3IKO - chains A and B of the 3 polymer chains in the assembly; structure by X-ray diffraction, 3.20 A resolution.

[Chain A]
Molecule: Protein transport protein SEC13
From: Saccharomyces cerevisiae
UniProt: Q04491 (SEC13_YEAST); residue numbers follow UniProt; this construct covers 1-297
Sequence (297 residues; numbered 1 to 297; the number before each row is that of its first residue):
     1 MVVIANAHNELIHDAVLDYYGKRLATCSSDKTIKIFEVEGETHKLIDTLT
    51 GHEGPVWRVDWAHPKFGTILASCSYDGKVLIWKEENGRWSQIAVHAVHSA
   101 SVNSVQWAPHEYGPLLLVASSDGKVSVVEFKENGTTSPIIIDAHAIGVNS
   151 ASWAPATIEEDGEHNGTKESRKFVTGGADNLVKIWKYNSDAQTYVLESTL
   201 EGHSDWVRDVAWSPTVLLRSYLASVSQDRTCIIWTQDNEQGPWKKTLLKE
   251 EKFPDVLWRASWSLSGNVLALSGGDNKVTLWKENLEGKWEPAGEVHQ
Not modelled in the structure: 1-7, 158-169, 294-297
Swiss-Prot annotation at these positions:
  - mutagenesis: G176 (G176R: Leads to mislocalization of NPCs and overproliferation of the nuclear and ER membranes at 34 degrees Celsius), S224 (S224K: Growth inhibited above 30 degrees Celsius), W262 (W262R: Growth inhibited above 30 degrees Celsius), G266 (G266D: Growth inhibited above 34 degrees Celsius)

[Chain B]
Molecule: Nucleoporin NUP145C
From: Saccharomyces cerevisiae
Notes: EC 3.4.21.-
UniProt: P49687 (NU145_YEAST); residues 125-552 here correspond to UniProt positions 731-1158 (UniProt number = residue number + 606)
Sequence (442 residues; each row starts with the number of its first residue):
   111 MGSSHHHHHHSQDPFSECNDEIDNAKLIMKERRFTASYTFAKFSTGSMLL
   161 TKDIVGKSGVSIKRLPTELQRKFLFDDVYLDKEIEKVTIEARKSNPYPQI
   211 SESSLLFKDALDYMEKTSSDYNLWKLSSILFDPVSYPYKTDNDQVKMALL
   261 KKERHCRLTSWIVSQIGPEIEEKIRNSSNEIEQIFLYLLLNDVVRASKLA
   311 IESKNGHLSVLISYLGSNDPRIRDLAELQLQKWSTGGCSIDKNISKIYKL
   361 LSGSPFEGLFSLKELESEFSWLCLLNLTLCYGQIDEYSLESLVQSHLDKF
   411 SLPYDDPIGVIFQLYAANENTEKLYKEVRQRTNALDVQFCWYLIQTLRFN
   461 GTRVFSKETSDEATFAFAAQLEFAQLHGHSLFVSCFLNDDKAAEDTIKRL
   511 VMREITLLRASTNDHILNRLKIPSQLIFNAQALKDRYEGNYL
Not modelled in the structure: 111-118
Construct notes: expression tag (111-124)
Swiss-Prot annotation at these positions:
  - modified residue: T145 (Phosphothreonine)

[Interface between chain A and chain B]
Residue-residue contacts - 91 pairs, chain A then chain B:
  L11(A) - K162(B)
  I12(A) - F150(B)
  I12(A) - S168(B)
  I12(A) - G169(B)
  H13(A) - F144(B)
  H13(A) - Y148(B)  hydrogen bond
  H13(A) - F150(B)
  A15(A) - F150(B)  hydrophobic
  A15(A) - V170(B)  hydrophobic
  L17(A) - S154(B)
  L17(A) - L160(B)  hydrophobic
  D18(A) - T155(B)
  D18(A) - Y547(B)  hydrogen bond
  Y19(A) - T155(B)
  Y19(A) - M512(B)
  Y19(A) - R513(B)
  Y20(A) - I515(B)
  Y20(A) - A540(B)
  Y20(A) - L543(B)  hydrogen bond (side chain-backbone)
  Y20(A) - K544(B)  hydrogen bond (side chain-backbone)
  Y20(A) - Y547(B)
  K22(A) - Y547(B)
  R23(A) - Y547(B)
  L24(A) - S168(B)
  L24(A) - V170(B)  hydrophobic
  T26(A) - S168(B)
  T26(A) - V170(B)
  F36(A) - K167(B)
  F36(A) - S168(B)
  H43(A) - K167(B)
  H43(A) - I172(B)
  L45(A) - K167(B)
  W57(A) - R142(B)
  W57(A) - F144(B)  hydrophobic
  R58(A) - K152(B)
  H63(A) - L543(B)
  P64(A) - L543(B)
  P64(A) - R546(B)
  P64(A) - Y547(B)  hydrophobic
  K65(A) - L543(B)
  K65(A) - R546(B)
  G67(A) - R546(B)
  Y75(A) - E141(B)  hydrogen bond
  S101(A) - R142(B)
  N103(A) - R142(B)  hydrogen bond
  Q106(A) - K152(B)
  S121(A) - R142(B)  hydrogen bond
  D205(A) - R143(B)  salt bridge
  R208(A) - R142(B)  hydrogen bond (side chain-backbone)
  R208(A) - R143(B)
  R208(A) - F144(B)
  V216(A) - D505(B)
  Q227(A) - R143(B)
  D255(A) - S147(B)  hydrogen bond
  W258(A) - R143(B)
  W258(A) - T145(B)
  W258(A) - S147(B)  hydrogen bond (side chain-backbone)
  W258(A) - Y148(B)
  W258(A) - T149(B)
  R259(A) - Y148(B)  hydrogen bond
  R259(A) - F150(B)
  R259(A) - A151(B)
  S261(A) - A151(B)
  S261(A) - K152(B)
  S261(A) - F153(B)  hydrogen bond (side chain-backbone)
  W262(A) - F153(B)
  S263(A) - F153(B)
  S263(A) - F483(B)
  L264(A) - S154(B)
  L264(A) - T155(B)
  L264(A) - S157(B)
  L264(A) - R513(B)
  S265(A) - S157(B)
  S265(A) - A479(B)
  S265(A) - E482(B)  hydrogen bond
  S265(A) - F483(B)
  V268(A) - F153(B)
  V268(A) - F483(B)  hydrophobic
  A270(A) - F153(B)
  S272(A) - T149(B)
  S272(A) - F150(B)
  S272(A) - A151(B)  hydrogen bond (side chain-backbone)
  G273(A) - T149(B)
  G274(A) - S147(B)  hydrogen bond (backbone-side chain)
  V278(A) - A151(B)  hydrophobic
  V278(A) - T161(B)
  L280(A) - F153(B)  hydrophobic
  K282(A) - E178(B)  salt bridge
  L285(A) - R439(B)
  L285(A) - Q440(B)
  G293(A) - P176(B)
Interface residues without a listed pair, chain A (62 interface residues in all): N9, E10, D14, V38, G40, P55, T68, N149, W206, D209, L217, G266, L269, N276
Interface residues without a listed pair, chain B (47 interface residues in all): I138, L159, L175, F475, A478, R509, T516, E548

[In short]
62 residues of chain A face 47 of chain B across their interface; the contacts include 15 hydrogen bonds and 2
salt bridges. Among the polar pairs are D205(A)-R143(B), K282(A)-E178(B) and H13(A)-Y148(B). From UniProt: 4
mutagenesis sites on chain A.
Here chain A is Protein transport protein SEC13 and chain B is Nucleoporin NUP145C, both from Saccharomyces
cerevisiae. Entry 3IKO (Crystal structure of the heterotrimeric Sec13-Nup145C-Nup84 nucleoporin complex) was
determined by X-ray diffraction.
